Entry 8FLS (electron microscopy, 3.09 A resolution); this record covers chains B and N of the 6 polymer chains in the assembly.

Chain B:
Molecule: Guanine nucleotide-binding protein G(I)/G(S)/G(T) subunit beta-1
Organism: Homo sapiens
UniProtKB: P62873 (GBB1_HUMAN); residues 2-340 here = UniProt positions 2-340
Chain sequence (340 residues; each row starts with the number of its first residue):
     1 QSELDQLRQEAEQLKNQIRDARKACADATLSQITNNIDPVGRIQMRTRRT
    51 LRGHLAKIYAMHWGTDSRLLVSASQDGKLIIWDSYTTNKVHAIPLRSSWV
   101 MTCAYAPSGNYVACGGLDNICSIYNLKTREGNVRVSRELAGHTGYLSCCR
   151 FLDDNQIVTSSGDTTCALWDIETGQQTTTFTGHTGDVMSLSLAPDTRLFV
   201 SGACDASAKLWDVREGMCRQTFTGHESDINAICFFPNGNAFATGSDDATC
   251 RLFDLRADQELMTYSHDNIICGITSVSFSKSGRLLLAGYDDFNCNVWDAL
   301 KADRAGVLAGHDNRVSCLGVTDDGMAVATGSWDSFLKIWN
Not modelled in the structure: 1-3
Differences from the reference sequence: expression tag (1)
Curated features (UniProtKB/Swiss-Prot):
  - modified residue: Ser-2 (N-acetylserine), His-266 (Phosphohistidine)
  - natural variant: Leu-30 (L30F: In MRD42; uncertain significance), Arg-52 (R52G: In MRD42), Gly-64 (G64V: In MRD42), Asp-76 (D76E: In MRD42; D76G: In MRD42), Gly-77 (G77S: In MRD42), Lys-78 (K78R: In MRD42), Ile-80 (I80N: In MRD42; I80T: In MRD42), His-91 (H91R: In MRD42; uncertain significance), Ala-92 (A92T: In MRD42), Pro-94 (P94S: In MRD42), Leu-95 (L95P: In MRD42), Arg-96 (R96L: In MRD42), 5 further natural variant entries in UniProt

Chain N:
Molecule: Nanobody35
Organism: Lama glama
Notes: antibody fragment or engineered binder
Chain sequence (128 residues; each row starts with the number of its first residue):
     1 QVQLQESGGGLVQPGGSLRLSCAASGFTFSNYKMNWVRQAPGKGLEWVSD
    51 ISQSGASISYTGSVKGRFTISRDNAKNTLYLQMNSLKPEDTAVYYCARCP
   101 APFTRDCFDVTSTTYAYRGQGTQVTVSS
Not modelled in the structure: 127-128
Disulfides: Cys-22/Cys-96, Cys-99/Cys-107

How chain B and chain N interact:
Pairs across the interface (21; chain B residue first):
  Arg-8(B) / Gln-120(N)  hydrogen bond
  Lys-15(B) / Gln-3(N)  hydrogen bond
  Cys-204(B) / Ala-116(N)
  Cys-204(B) / Tyr-117(N)  hydrogen bond (backbone-side chain)
  Asp-205(B) / Ala-116(N)
  Asp-205(B) / Tyr-117(N)
  Ala-206(B) / Tyr-117(N)  hydrogen bond (backbone-side chain)
  Glu-226(B) / Val-2(N)
  Glu-226(B) / Gly-26(N)
  Glu-226(B) / Phe-27(N)
  Glu-226(B) / Thr-28(N)  hydrogen bond (side chain-backbone)
  Glu-226(B) / Tyr-32(N)  hydrogen bond
  Glu-226(B) / Arg-98(N)  hydrogen bond (backbone-side chain)
  Glu-226(B) / Tyr-117(N)
  Ser-227(B) / Arg-98(N)
  Ser-227(B) / Pro-100(N)  hydrogen bond (side chain-backbone)
  Ser-227(B) / Ala-101(N)
  Ser-227(B) / Tyr-117(N)  hydrogen bond (backbone-side chain)
  Asp-228(B) / Tyr-117(N)  hydrogen bond
  Asp-246(B) / Pro-102(N)
  Ile-270(B) / Phe-103(N)
Other interface residues (no listed pair), chain B (13 interface residues in all): Thr-184, Thr-223, Asp-247
Other interface residues (no listed pair), chain N (15 interface residues in all): Gln-1

Overview:
Chain B and chain N form an interface of 13 and 15 residues respectively, with 10 hydrogen bonds. Among the
polar pairs are Arg-8(B)/Gln-120(N), Lys-15(B)/Gln-3(N) and Cys-204(B)/Tyr-117(N).
Here chain B is Guanine nucleotide-binding protein G(I)/G(S)/G(T) subunit beta-1 (Homo sapiens) and chain N is
Nanobody35 (Lama glama). Entry 8FLS (Human PTH1R in complex with Abaloparatide and Gs) was determined by
electron microscopy (same publication as 8FLQ, 8FLR, 8FLT and 8FLU).
